8Y07 - chains E and F of the 4 polymer chains in the assembly; structure by X-ray diffraction, 2.85 A resolution.

== Chain E ==
Protein: LbCas12a
Organism: Lachnospiraceae bacterium ND2006
UniProtKB: A0A5S8WF58 (A0A5S8WF58_9FIRM); numbering as in UniProt (aligned over 1-1228)
Sequence (1228 residues; row label = number of the first residue in the row):
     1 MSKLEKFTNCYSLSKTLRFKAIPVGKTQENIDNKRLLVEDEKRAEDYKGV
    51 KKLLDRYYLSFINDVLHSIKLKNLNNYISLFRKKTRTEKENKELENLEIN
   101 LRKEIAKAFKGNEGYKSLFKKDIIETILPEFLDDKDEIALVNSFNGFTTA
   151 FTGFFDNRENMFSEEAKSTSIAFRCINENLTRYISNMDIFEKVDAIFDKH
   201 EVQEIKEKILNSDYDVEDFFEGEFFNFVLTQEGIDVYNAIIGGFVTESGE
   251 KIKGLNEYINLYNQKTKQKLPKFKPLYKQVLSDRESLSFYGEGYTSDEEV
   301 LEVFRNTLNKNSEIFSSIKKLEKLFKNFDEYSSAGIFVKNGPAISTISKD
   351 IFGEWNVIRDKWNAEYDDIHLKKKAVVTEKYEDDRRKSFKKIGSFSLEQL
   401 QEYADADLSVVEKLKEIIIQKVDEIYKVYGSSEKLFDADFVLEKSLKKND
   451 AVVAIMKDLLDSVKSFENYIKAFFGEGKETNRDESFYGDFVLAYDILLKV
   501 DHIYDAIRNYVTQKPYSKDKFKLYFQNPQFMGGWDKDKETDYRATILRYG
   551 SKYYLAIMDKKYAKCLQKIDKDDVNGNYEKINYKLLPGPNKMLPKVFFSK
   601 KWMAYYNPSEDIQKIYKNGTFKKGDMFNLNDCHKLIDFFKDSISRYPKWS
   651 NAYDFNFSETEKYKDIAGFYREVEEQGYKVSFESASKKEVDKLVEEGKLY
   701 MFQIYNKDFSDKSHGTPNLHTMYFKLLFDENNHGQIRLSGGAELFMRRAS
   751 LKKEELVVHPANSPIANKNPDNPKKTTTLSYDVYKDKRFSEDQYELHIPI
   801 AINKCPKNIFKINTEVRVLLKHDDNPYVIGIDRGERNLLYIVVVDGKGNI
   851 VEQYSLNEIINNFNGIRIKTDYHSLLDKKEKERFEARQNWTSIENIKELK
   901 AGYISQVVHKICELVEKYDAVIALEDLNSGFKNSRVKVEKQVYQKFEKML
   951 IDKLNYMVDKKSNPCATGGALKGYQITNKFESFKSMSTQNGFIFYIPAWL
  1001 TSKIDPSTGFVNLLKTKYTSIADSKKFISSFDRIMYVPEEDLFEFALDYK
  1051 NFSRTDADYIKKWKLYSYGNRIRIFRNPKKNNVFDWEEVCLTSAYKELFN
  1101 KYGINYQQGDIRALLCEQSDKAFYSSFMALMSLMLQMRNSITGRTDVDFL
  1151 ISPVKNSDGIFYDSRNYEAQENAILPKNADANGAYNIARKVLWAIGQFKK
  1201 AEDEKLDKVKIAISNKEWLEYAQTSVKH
Not modelled in the structure: 285-290, 1078-1083, 1227-1228
Bound ions: lithium ion: Thr716 (shared with A-4(F) of chain F)

== Chain F ==
Molecule: 40-nt RNA strand
Organism: Lachnospiraceae bacterium ND2006
Sequence (40 nucleotides; each row starts with the number of its first residue; numbers below 1 keep their minus sign (A-20 is residue -20)):
   -20 AAUUUCUACUAAGUGUAGAUCGCAUCCAGUAAAGCGGCAC
Not modelled in the structure: 13-19
Bound ions: lithium ion: A-4 (shared with Thr716(E) of chain E)

== How chain E and chain F interact ==
Residue-residue contacts (108; chain E residue first):
  Ser14(E) with C0(F), hydrogen bond to the base
  Lys15(E) with C0(F), salt bridge to the phosphate
  Thr16(E) with C0(F), hydrogen bond to the base; G1(F), sugar contact
  Arg18(E) with U-17(F), hydrogen bond to the base; U-16(F), sugar contact; G1(F), salt bridge to the phosphate
  Phe19(E) with U-17(F), sugar contact
  Lys20(E) with U-17(F), hydrogen bond to the sugar
  Lys51(E) with A3(F), phosphate contact; U4(F), salt bridge to the phosphate
  Asn157(E) with A3(F), hydrogen bond to the sugar; U4(F), sugar contact
  Arg158(E) with U4(F), hydrogen bond to the sugar; C5(F), salt bridge to the phosphate
  Arg174(E) with C6(F), hydrogen bond to the sugar; A7(F), salt bridge to the phosphate
  Tyr277(E) with A7(F), phosphate contact; G8(F), phosphate contact
  Lys278(E) with C6(F), salt bridge to the phosphate; A7(F), hydrogen bond to the phosphate
  Gln279(E) with C6(F), phosphate contact
  Val280(E) with C5(F), sugar contact; C6(F), phosphate contact
  Leu281(E) with C5(F), phosphate contact; C6(F), hydrogen bond to the phosphate
  Tyr516(E) with C-15(F), phosphate contact
  Lys518(E) with U-16(F), hydrogen bond to the phosphate; C-15(F), salt bridge to the phosphate
  Lys520(E) with C2(F), salt bridge to the phosphate
  Tyr705(E) with U-17(F), phosphate contact
  Asn706(E) with U-17(F), phosphate contact
  Lys707(E) with U-18(F), base contact; U-17(F), hydrogen bond to the phosphate; U-16(F), base contact; U-5(F), phosphate contact
  Ser710(E) with G-6(F), hydrogen bond to the phosphate
  Lys712(E) with U-7(F), salt bridge to the phosphate; G-6(F), phosphate contact
  Ser713(E) with G-6(F), phosphate contact; U-5(F), phosphate contact
  His714(E) with U-5(F), hydrogen bond to the phosphate
  Gly715(E) with U-5(F), hydrogen bond to the phosphate; A-4(F), phosphate contact
  Thr716(E) with A-4(F), hydrogen bond to the phosphate; G-3(F), phosphate contact
  Asn718(E) with U-17(F), hydrogen bond to the base; U-16(F), base contact; A-2(F), hydrogen bond to the base; U-1(F), base contact
  Leu719(E) with U-1(F), hydrogen bond to the base
  His720(E) with U-1(F), stacking on the base; C0(F), salt bridge to the phosphate
  Glu743(E) with C2(F), sugar contact
  Phe745(E) with C2(F), sugar contact
  Arg747(E) with U-16(F), salt bridge to the phosphate
  His759(E) with A-20(F), sugar contact
  Ile765(E) with A-20(F), base contact
  Ala766(E) with A-20(F), hydrogen bond to the base
  Asn767(E) with A-20(F), hydrogen bond to the base; U-11(F), hydrogen bond to the sugar; A-10(F), phosphate contact
  Lys768(E) with C-12(F), salt bridge to the phosphate; U-11(F), hydrogen bond to the phosphate
  Asn769(E) with U-11(F), hydrogen bond to the phosphate
  Asn772(E) with A-10(F), hydrogen bond to the base
  Pro773(E) with A-10(F), base contact
  Lys774(E) with A-10(F), salt bridge to the phosphate; A-9(F), base contact; G-8(F), hydrogen bond to the base
  Thr777(E) with U-11(F), hydrogen bond to the sugar; A-10(F), hydrogen bond to the phosphate; G-8(F), hydrogen bond to the base
  Leu779(E) with G-8(F), base contact
  Tyr781(E) with A-19(F), hydrogen bond to the base; G-8(F), sugar contact; U-7(F), stacking on the base
  Val783(E) with A-20(F), sugar contact
  Tyr784(E) with A-19(F), sugar contact
  Lys785(E) with A-20(F), phosphate contact; A-19(F), phosphate contact
  Lys787(E) with U-18(F), phosphate contact
  Arg788(E) with U-18(F), salt bridge to the phosphate; U-16(F), phosphate contact; C-15(F), salt bridge to the phosphate
  Phe789(E) with C-15(F), phosphate contact
  Gln793(E) with U-17(F), phosphate contact; U-16(F), hydrogen bond to the phosphate
  His797(E) with G1(F), hydrogen bond to the sugar; C2(F), phosphate contact
  Phe863(E) with U-5(F), sugar contact
  Ile866(E) with A-10(F), base contact
  Thr870(E) with A-13(F), hydrogen bond to the sugar
  Tyr872(E) with U-14(F), hydrogen bond to the sugar; A-13(F), hydrogen bond to the sugar
  Leu875(E) with A-13(F), sugar contact
  Glu898(E) with C-15(F), phosphate contact; U-14(F), phosphate contact
  Leu899(E) with U-14(F), phosphate contact; A-13(F), phosphate contact
  Gly902(E) with U-14(F), sugar contact
  Ser905(E) with G-3(F), hydrogen bond to the base; A-2(F), sugar contact
  His909(E) with G-3(F), hydrogen bond to the phosphate
  Lys953(E) with A-2(F), salt bridge to the phosphate; U-1(F), salt bridge to the phosphate
  Lys960(E) with G-3(F), salt bridge to the phosphate; A-2(F), salt bridge to the phosphate
Interface residues without a listed pair, chain E (78 interface residues in all): Asp55, Phe154, Thr169, Ser282, Thr776, Thr778, Asp786, Asn861, Ile868, Tyr903, Gln906, Val958, Lys961

== Overview ==
78 residues of chain E face 29 of chain F across their interface, with 36 hydrogen bonds, 19 salt bridges and
2 aromatic stacking contacts. Polar pairs include Ser14(E)-C0(F), Thr16(E)-C0(F) and Arg18(E)-U-17(F). The
lithium ion site is built by Thr716(E) and A-4(F).
Chain E is LbCas12a and chain F is a 40-nt RNA strand, both from Lachnospiraceae bacterium ND2006; the
structure, Crystal structure of LbCas12a in complex with crRNA and 13nt target DNA, was determined by X-ray
diffraction, deposited together with 8Y04, 8Y05, 8Y06, 8Y08, 8Y09, 8Y0A and 3 further entries.
